Entry 5A3V (X-ray diffraction, 2.34 A resolution); this record covers chains A and B.

Chain A (and B):
Molecule: Putative quinone-oxidoreductase homolog, chloroplastic
Organism: Arabidopsis thaliana
Notes: EC 1.-.-.-; chain B of this document is another copy of the same molecule, construct and numbering; everything in this record applies to it too
Reference sequence: Q9SV68 (QORH_ARATH); residues 1-329 here = UniProt positions 1-329
Amino-acid sequence (329 residues; each row starts with the number of its first residue):
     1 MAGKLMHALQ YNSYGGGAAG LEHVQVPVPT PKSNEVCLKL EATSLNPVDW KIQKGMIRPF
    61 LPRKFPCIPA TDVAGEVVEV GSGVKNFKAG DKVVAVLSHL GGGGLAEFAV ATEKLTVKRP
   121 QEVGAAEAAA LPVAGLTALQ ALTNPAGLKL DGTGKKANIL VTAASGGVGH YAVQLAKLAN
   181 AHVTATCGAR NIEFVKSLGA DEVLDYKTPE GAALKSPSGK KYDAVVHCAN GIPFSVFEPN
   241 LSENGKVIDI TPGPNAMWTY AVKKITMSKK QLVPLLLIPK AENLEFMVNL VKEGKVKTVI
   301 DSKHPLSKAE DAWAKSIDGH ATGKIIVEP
Disordered / not traced: 1-3 (chain B: 1-2)
Swiss-Prot annotation at these positions:
  - binding site (substrate): R58
From the paper describing this entry:
  - self-association interface (contacts with another copy of this molecule): P254 to M267

Chain A / chain B interface:
Pairs across the interface (35):
  M56(A) with W258(B)
  I57(A) with V262(B), hydrophobic
  F60(A) with V262(B), hydrophobic
  H99(A) with T266(B); M267(B)
  L100(A) with I265(B), hydrophobic
  P252(A) with W258(B)
  G253(A) with W258(B)
  P254(A) with W258(B)
  M257(A) with M257(B); W258(B), hydrophobic; Y260(B), hydrophobic; A261(B), hydrophobic
  W258(A) with M56(B); P252(B); G253(B); P254(B); M257(B), hydrophobic
  Y260(A) with M257(B), hydrophobic; L276(B), hydrophobic
  A261(A) with M257(B), hydrophobic
  V262(A) with I57(B), hydrophobic; F60(B), hydrophobic
  K264(A) with L276(B); I278(B)
  I265(A) with L100(B), hydrophobic; L276(B), hydrophobic; L277(B)
  T266(A) with H99(B), hydrogen bond (backbone-side chain)
  M267(A) with H99(B); P279(B), hydrophobic
  L276(A) with Y260(B), hydrophobic; K264(B)
  I278(A) with K264(B)
  P279(A) with M267(B), hydrophobic
Other interface residues (no listed pair), chain A (24 interface residues in all): L61, S98, L115, T259
Other interface residues (no listed pair), chain B (25 interface residues in all): L61, S98, L115, T259

In short:
The interface between chain A and chain B involves 24 residues on one side and 25 on the other, with 1
hydrogen bond. Its one hydrogen-bonded contact is T266(A)-H99(B). From UniProt: substrate-binding residue
R58(A) on chain A. The paper reports a self-association interface involving P254(A).
Both chains are Putative quinone-oxidoreductase homolog, chloroplastic (Arabidopsis thaliana). Entry 5A3V
(Crystal structure of the chloroplastic gamma-ketol reductase from Arabidopsis thaliana) was determined by
X-ray diffraction together with 5A3J and 5A4D from the same study.
